Entry 4G8G (X-ray diffraction, 2.40 A resolution); this record covers chains C and D of the 5 polymer chains in the assembly.

# Chain C
Name: P24
Reference sequence: Q9YXW1 (Q9YXW1_9HIV1); residues 1-10 here correspond to UniProt positions 99-108 (UniProt number = residue number + 98)
Amino-acid sequence (10 residues; numbered 1 to 10; the number before each row is that of its first residue):
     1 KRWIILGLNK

# Chain D
Name: alpha chain C12C TCR
From: Homo sapiens
Amino-acid sequence (204 residues; numbered 3 to 206; the number before each row is that of its first residue):
     3 KITQTQPGMF VQEKEAVTLD CTYDTSDQSY GLFWYKQPSS GEMIFLIYQG SYDEQNATEG
    63 RYSLNFQKAR KSANLVISAS QLGDSAMYFC AMRDLRDNFN KFYFGSGTKL NVKPNIQNPD
   123 PAVYQLRDSK SSDKSVCLFT DFDSQTNVSQ SKDSDVYITD KCVLDMRSMD FKSNSAVAWS
   183 NKSDFACANA FNNSIIPEDT FFPS
Disulfides: Cys23-Cys92, Cys139-Cys189

# Interface between chain C and chain D
Contacting residue pairs (10):
  Lys1(C) - Gln30(D)  hydrogen bond
  Ile4(C) - Ser31(D)
  Ile4(C) - Tyr54(D)
  Ile4(C) - Leu97(D)  hydrophobic
  Ile4(C) - Phe101(D)  hydrophobic
  Leu6(C) - Tyr32(D)
  Leu6(C) - Gly33(D)
  Leu6(C) - Tyr50(D)
  Leu6(C) - Arg95(D)
  Leu6(C) - Phe101(D)  hydrophobic
Other interface residues (no listed pair), chain C (4 interface residues in all): Ile5

# Summary
4 residues of chain C face 9 of chain D across their interface; the contacts include 1 hydrogen bond. Its one
hydrogen-bonded contact is Lys1(C)-Gln30(D).
Here chain C is P24 and chain D is alpha chain C12C TCR (Homo sapiens). Entry 4G8G (Crystal Structure of C12C
TCR-HA B2705-KK10) was determined by X-ray diffraction (same publication as 4G8I, 4G9D and 4G9F).
